2OOY - chains D and E of the 6 polymer chains in the assembly; structure by X-ray diffraction, 2.88 A resolution.

[Chain D]
Protein: SPCC1919.03c protein
Organism: Schizosaccharomyces pombe
Notes: fragment: C-terminal domain: Residues 203-298
UniProtKB: P78789 (P78789_SCHPO); residues 203-298 here = UniProt positions 203-298
Amino-acid sequence (97 residues; numbered 202 to 298; the number before each row is that of its first residue):
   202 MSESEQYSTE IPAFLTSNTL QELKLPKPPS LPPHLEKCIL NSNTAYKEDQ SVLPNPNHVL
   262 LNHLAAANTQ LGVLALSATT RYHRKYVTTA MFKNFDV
Disordered / not traced: 202-206, 298
Construct notes: cloning artifact (202)
Small-molecule neighbours: citrate anion (FLC): Glu-249, Asp-250, Gln-251
Curated features (UniProtKB/Swiss-Prot):
  - binding site (ADP): Asp-250 to Ser-252

[Chain E]
Protein: Hypothetical protein C1556.08c in chromosome I
Organism: Schizosaccharomyces pombe
UniProtKB: Q10343 (YL28_SCHPO); numbering as in UniProt (aligned over 3-334)
Amino-acid sequence (333 residues; row label = number of the first residue in the row):
     2 MDVQETQKGA LKEIQAFIRS RTSYDVLPTS FRLIVFDVTL FVKTSLSLLT LNNIVSAPLW
    62 DSEANKFAGL LTMADFVNVI KYYYQSSSFP EAIAEIDKFR LLGLREVERK IGAIPPETIY
   122 VHPMHSLMDA CLAMSKSRAR RIPLIDVDGE TGSEMIVSVL TQYRILKFIS MNCKETAMLR
   182 VPLNQMTIGT WSNLATASME TKVYDVIKML AEKNISAVPI VNSEGTLLNV YESVDVMHLI
   242 QDGDYSNLDL SVGEALLKRP ANFDGVHTCR ATDRLDGIFD AIKHSRVHRL FVVDENLKLE
   302 GILSLADILN YIIYDKTTTP GVPEQTDNFE SAV
Construct notes: cloning artifact (2)
Small-molecule neighbours:
  - ATP (adenosine-5'-triphosphate): Arg-141, Gln-163, Gly-190, Thr-191, Asn-194, Leu-195, Ala-196, Asn-215, Ile-216, Ser-217, Ala-218, Val-219, Pro-220, His-289, Arg-290, Ile-303, Ser-305, Leu-306, Ala-307, Asp-308
  - citrate anion (FLC): Ile-55, Val-56, Ser-57, Arg-142, Thr-162, Tyr-164, Arg-165, Arg-287

[Interface between chain D and chain E]
Contacting residue pairs - 64 pairs, chain D then chain E:
  Leu-241(D) / Arg-33(E)
  Tyr-247(D) / Asn-54(E)
  Glu-249(D) / Lys-168(E)
  Glu-249(D) / Arg-287(E)
  Asp-250(D) / Pro-29(E)
  Asp-250(D) / Arg-165(E)  salt bridge
  Gln-251(D) / Arg-33(E)
  Gln-251(D) / Asn-54(E)  hydrogen bond
  Gln-251(D) / Ile-55(E)
  Ser-252(D) / Phe-32(E)
  Ser-252(D) / Arg-33(E)  hydrogen bond (backbone-backbone)
  Val-253(D) / Pro-29(E)  hydrophobic
  Val-253(D) / Ser-31(E)
  Leu-254(D) / Ser-31(E)  hydrogen bond (backbone-side chain)
  Leu-254(D) / Phe-32(E)
  Pro-255(D) / Ser-31(E)  hydrogen bond (backbone-side chain)
  Asn-256(D) / Thr-30(E)
  Asn-256(D) / Ser-31(E)
  Leu-272(D) / Thr-45(E)
  Leu-272(D) / Ser-48(E)
  Leu-272(D) / Leu-49(E)  hydrophobic
  Thr-281(D) / Met-156(E)
  Tyr-283(D) / Tyr-25(E)  hydrophobic
  Tyr-283(D) / Pro-124(E)
  Tyr-283(D) / Met-125(E)
  Tyr-283(D) / Asp-147(E)  hydrogen bond
  Tyr-283(D) / Met-156(E)  hydrophobic
  Tyr-283(D) / Val-158(E)  hydrophobic
  His-284(D) / Tyr-25(E)
  His-284(D) / Met-125(E)  hydrogen bond
  Arg-285(D) / Tyr-25(E)  hydrogen bond (backbone-side chain)
  Lys-286(D) / Tyr-25(E)  hydrogen bond (side chain-backbone)
  Lys-286(D) / Asp-26(E)
  Lys-286(D) / Leu-28(E)  hydrogen bond (side chain-backbone)
  Lys-286(D) / Pro-29(E)
  Lys-286(D) / Thr-30(E)
  Tyr-287(D) / Thr-30(E)  hydrogen bond (backbone-backbone)
  Tyr-287(D) / Ser-31(E)
  Tyr-287(D) / Phe-32(E)  hydrogen bond (backbone-backbone)
  Val-288(D) / Phe-32(E)
  Val-288(D) / Leu-34(E)  hydrophobic
  Val-288(D) / Val-158(E)
  Thr-289(D) / Phe-32(E)  hydrogen bond (backbone-backbone)
  Thr-289(D) / Arg-33(E)
  Thr-289(D) / Leu-34(E)  hydrogen bond (backbone-backbone)
  Thr-290(D) / Leu-34(E)
  Thr-290(D) / Val-36(E)
  Ala-291(D) / Leu-34(E)  hydrogen bond (backbone-backbone)
  Ala-291(D) / Ile-35(E)
  Ala-291(D) / Val-36(E)  hydrogen bond (backbone-backbone)
  Met-292(D) / Val-36(E)
  Met-292(D) / Trp-61(E)
  Phe-293(D) / Ile-35(E)  hydrophobic
  Phe-293(D) / Val-36(E)  hydrogen bond (backbone-backbone)
  Phe-293(D) / Phe-37(E)  hydrophobic
  Phe-293(D) / Asp-38(E)  hydrogen bond (backbone-backbone)
  Phe-293(D) / Leu-41(E)
  Phe-293(D) / Leu-49(E)  hydrophobic
  Phe-293(D) / Asn-53(E)
  Lys-294(D) / Asp-38(E)
  Asn-295(D) / Asp-38(E)  hydrogen bond (backbone-side chain)
  Asn-295(D) / Thr-40(E)  hydrogen bond (side chain-backbone)
  Asn-295(D) / Leu-41(E)
  Asn-295(D) / Arg-101(E)
Other interface residues (no listed pair), chain D (26 interface residues in all): Val-274
Other interface residues (no listed pair), chain E (34 interface residues in all): Val-27, Ser-63, His-123

[Summary]
26 residues of chain D face 34 of chain E across their interface; the contacts include 19 hydrogen bonds and 1
salt bridge. Polar pairs include Asp-250(D)/Arg-165(E), Gln-251(D)/Asn-54(E) and Leu-254(D)/Ser-31(E). Citrate
anion is bound between chain D and chain E. Ligands of chain E: ATP.
Here chain D is SPCC1919.03c protein and chain E is Hypothetical protein C1556.08c in chromosome I, both from
Schizosaccharomyces pombe. Entry 2OOY (Crystal structure of the adenylate sensor from AMP-activated protein
kinase complexed with ATP) was determined by X-ray diffraction together with 2OOX from the same study.
